Entry 2XRO (X-ray diffraction, 3.40 A resolution); this record covers chains F and Y of the 6 polymer chains in the assembly.

Chain F:
Protein: Hth-type transcriptional regulator ttgv
Source organism: Pseudomonas putida
UniProt: Q93PU6 (TTGV_PSEPU); numbering as in UniProt (aligned over 14-253)
Chain sequence (241 residues; each row starts with the number of its first residue):
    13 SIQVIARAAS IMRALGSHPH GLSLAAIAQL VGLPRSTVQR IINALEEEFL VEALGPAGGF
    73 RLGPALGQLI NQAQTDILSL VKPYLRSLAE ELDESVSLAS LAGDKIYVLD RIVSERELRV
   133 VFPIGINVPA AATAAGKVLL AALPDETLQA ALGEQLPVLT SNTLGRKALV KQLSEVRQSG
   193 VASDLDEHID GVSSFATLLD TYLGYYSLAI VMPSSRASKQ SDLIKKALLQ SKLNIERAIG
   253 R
Not modelled in the structure: 13
Sequence notes: expression tag (13); engineered mutation Ser109 (Cys in Q93PU6), Ser205 (Cys in Q93PU6)
Curated features (UniProtKB/Swiss-Prot):
  - DNA-binding region: Leu36 to Glu59 (H-T-H motif)
What the authors report for this chain:
  - binding site for Ttgv operator DNA: Arg19, Ser35, Arg47, Ser48, Thr49, Gln51, Arg52
  - mutagenesis - R47A, T49A, R52A: decreased binding to Ttgv operator DNA (citing earlier work)
  - mutagenesis - S35A: decreased binding to Ttgv operator DNA

Chain Y:
Molecule: Ttgv operator DNA
Sequence (43 nucleotides; row label = number of the first residue in the row):
     1 GCTGAATCGT AATGCGGTAG AGTGTAGCAT TATGTGATAC TCT

Chain F / chain Y interface:
Pairs across the interface - 14 pairs, chain F then chain Y:
  Ile14(F) - DG14(Y)  hydrogen bond to the phosphate
  Gln15(F) - DG14(Y)  hydrogen bond to the phosphate
  Val16(F) - DG14(Y)  hydrogen bond to the phosphate
  Ser35(F) - DT3(Y)  hydrogen bond to the phosphate
  Ser35(F) - DG4(Y)  hydrogen bond to the phosphate
  Leu36(F) - DG4(Y)  phosphate contact
  Ala37(F) - DT3(Y)  phosphate contact
  Arg47(F) - DT3(Y)  salt bridge to the phosphate
  Gln51(F) - DA5(Y)  base contact
  Asn55(F) - DA5(Y)  phosphate contact
  Gly70(F) - DT3(Y)  phosphate contact
  Gly70(F) - DG4(Y)  phosphate contact
  Gly71(F) - DG4(Y)  hydrogen bond to the phosphate
  Phe72(F) - DG4(Y)  phosphate contact
Also at the interface, not in a pair above, chain F (15 interface residues in all): Leu34, Ser48, Pro68
Also at the interface, not in a pair above, chain Y (6 interface residues in all): DA6, DT7

Summary:
Chain F and chain Y form an interface of 15 and 6 residues respectively; the contacts include 6 hydrogen bonds
and 1 salt bridge. Polar pairs include Ile14(F)-DG14(Y), Gln15(F)-DG14(Y) and Val16(F)-DG14(Y). From the
paper: a binding site for Ttgv operator DNA at Arg19(F), Ser35(F) and Arg47(F) among others; R47A, T49A and
R52A of chain F, among others, reduce binding to Ttgv operator DNA.
Chain F is Hth-type transcriptional regulator ttgv (Pseudomonas putida) and chain Y is Ttgv operator DNA; the
structure, Crystal structure of TtgV in complex with its DNA operator, was determined by X-ray diffraction
(same publication as 2XRN).
